2IGM - chains A and C of the 4 polymer chains in the assembly; structure by X-ray diffraction, 1.90 A resolution.

[Chain A (and C)]
Molecule: Pyranose oxidase
From: Trametes ochracea
Notes: EC 1.1.3.10; chain C of this document is another copy of the same molecule, construct and numbering; everything in this record applies to it too
UniProt: Q7ZA32 (Q7ZA32_TRAOC); numbering as in UniProt (aligned over 1-623)
Amino-acid sequence (623 residues; numbered 1 to 623; the number before each row is that of its first residue):
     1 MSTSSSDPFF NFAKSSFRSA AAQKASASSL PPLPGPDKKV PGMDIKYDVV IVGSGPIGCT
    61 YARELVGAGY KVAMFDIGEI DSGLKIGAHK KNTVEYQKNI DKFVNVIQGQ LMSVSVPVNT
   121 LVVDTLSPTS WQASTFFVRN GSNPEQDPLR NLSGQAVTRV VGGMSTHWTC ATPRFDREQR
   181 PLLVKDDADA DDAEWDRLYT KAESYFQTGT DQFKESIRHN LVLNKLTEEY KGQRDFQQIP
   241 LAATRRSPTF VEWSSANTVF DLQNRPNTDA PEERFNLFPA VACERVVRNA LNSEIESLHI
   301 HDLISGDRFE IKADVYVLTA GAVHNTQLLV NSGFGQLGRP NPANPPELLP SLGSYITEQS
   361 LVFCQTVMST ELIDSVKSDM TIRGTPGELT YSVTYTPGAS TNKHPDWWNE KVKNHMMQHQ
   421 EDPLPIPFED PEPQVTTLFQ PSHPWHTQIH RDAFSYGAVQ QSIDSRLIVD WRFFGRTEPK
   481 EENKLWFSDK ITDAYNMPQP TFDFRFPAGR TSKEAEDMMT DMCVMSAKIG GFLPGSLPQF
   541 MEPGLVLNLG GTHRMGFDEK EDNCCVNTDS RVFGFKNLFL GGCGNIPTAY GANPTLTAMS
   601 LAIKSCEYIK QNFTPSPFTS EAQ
Disordered / not traced: 1-42, 620-623
Covalent attachments: flavin-adenine dinucleotide (FAD) linked to His-167
Differences from the reference sequence: engineered mutation Asn-548 (His in Q7ZA32)
Small-molecule neighbours: FAD (flavin-adenine dinucleotide): Val-52, Gly-53, Ser-54, Gly-55, Pro-56, Ile-57, Gly-58, Phe-75, Asp-76, Ile-77, Gly-78, Ile-107, Leu-111, Thr-158, Arg-159, Val-160, Gly-162, Gly-163, Met-164, Ser-165, Trp-168, Thr-169, Cys-170, Ala-171, Val-281, Ala-282, Cys-283, Thr-319, Ala-320, Gly-321, His-324, Leu-328, Leu-547, Asn-548, Gly-582, Cys-583, Asn-593, Pro-594, Thr-595
What the authors report for this chain:
  - specificity-determining residues: Asp-452, Arg-472 (proposed by the authors, not directly observed)
  - mutagenesis - H167A (5-fold): decreased catalytic activity

[Chain A / chain C interface]
Residue-residue contacts (20; chain A residue first):
  Glu-516(A) / Ala-527(C)
  Glu-516(A) / Gly-531(C)
  Met-519(A) / Phe-532(C)  hydrophobic
  Thr-520(A) / Val-524(C)
  Thr-520(A) / Ala-527(C)
  Cys-523(A) / Cys-523(C)  hydrophobic
  Val-524(A) / Thr-520(C)
  Val-524(A) / Val-524(C)  hydrophobic
  Ala-527(A) / Glu-516(C)
  Ala-527(A) / Thr-520(C)
  Gly-531(A) / Glu-516(C)
  Phe-532(A) / Met-519(C)  hydrophobic
  Phe-532(A) / Pro-538(C)
  Leu-537(A) / Leu-537(C)  hydrophobic
  Leu-537(A) / Pro-538(C)
  Leu-537(A) / Gln-539(C)
  Pro-538(A) / Phe-532(C)
  Pro-538(A) / Leu-537(C)
  Pro-538(A) / Pro-538(C)  hydrophobic
  Gln-539(A) / Leu-537(C)
Other interface residues (no listed pair), chain A (12 interface residues in all): Gly-530
Other interface residues (no listed pair), chain C (12 interface residues in all): Gly-530

[Overview]
The chain A/chain C interface involves 12 residues from each chain. Covalently linked flavin-adenine
dinucleotide: at His-167(A). From the paper: H167A of chain A reduces catalytic activity; specificity
determinants Asp-452(A) and Arg-472(A).
Chain A and chain C are both Pyranose oxidase (Trametes ochracea); the structure, Crystal structure of
recombinant pyranose 2-oxidase H548N mutant, was determined by X-ray diffraction, deposited together with
2IGK, 2IGN and 2IGO.
